Entry 5S5Z (X-ray diffraction, 2.55 A resolution); this record covers chains B and E of the 6 polymer chains in the assembly.

# Chain B
Name: Tubulin beta-2B chain
From: Bos taurus
UniProtKB: Q6B856 (TBB2B_BOVIN); the author numbering skips numbers that UniProt does not, so the offset changes along the chain: 1-42 = UniProt 1-42; 45-360 = UniProt 43-358; 369-455 = UniProt 359-445
Amino-acid sequence (445 residues; numbered 1 to 455; 10 numbers in that range are skipped by the numbering (no residue carries them; nothing is unmodelled there); the number before each row is that of its first residue):
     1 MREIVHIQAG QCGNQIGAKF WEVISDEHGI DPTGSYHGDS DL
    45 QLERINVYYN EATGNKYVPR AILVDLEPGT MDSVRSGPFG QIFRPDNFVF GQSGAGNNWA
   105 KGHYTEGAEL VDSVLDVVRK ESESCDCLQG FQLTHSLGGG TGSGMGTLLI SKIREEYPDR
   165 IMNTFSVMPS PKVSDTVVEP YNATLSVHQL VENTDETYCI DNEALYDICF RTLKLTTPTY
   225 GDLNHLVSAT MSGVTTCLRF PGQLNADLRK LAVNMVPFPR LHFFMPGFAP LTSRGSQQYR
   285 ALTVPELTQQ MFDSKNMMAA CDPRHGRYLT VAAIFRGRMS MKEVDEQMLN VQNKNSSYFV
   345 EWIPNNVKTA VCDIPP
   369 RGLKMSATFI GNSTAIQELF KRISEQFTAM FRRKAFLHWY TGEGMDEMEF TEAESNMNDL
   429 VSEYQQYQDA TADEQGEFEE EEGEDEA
Disordered / not traced: 248-249, 279-280, 438-455
Ion coordination: Mg2+: Gln11 (together with GDP); Ca2+: Glu113 (shared with 1 residue of chain C)
Ligand contacts:
  - AWD (N-(4-fluorophenyl)-4-methyl-piperazine-1-carboxamide), molecule 1: Pro173, Ser174, Pro175, Ser178, Thr180, Val181, Glu183, Pro184, Gln394, Ala397, Met398
  - AWD, molecule 2: Pro175, Lys176, Val177, Ser178, Asp179, Thr180, Val181
  - AWD, molecule 3: Lys176, Val177, Ser178, Asp179, Tyr210, Pro222, Thr223, Tyr224, Leu227
  - GDP (guanosine-5'-diphosphate): Gly10, Gln11, Cys12, Gln15, Ile16, Ala99, Asn101, Ser140, Gly142, Gly143, Gly144, Thr145, Gly146, Ser147, Val171, Pro173, Val177, Ser178, Glu183, Asn206, Leu209, Tyr224, Leu227, Asn228
UniProt features mapped onto this chain:
  - motif: Met1 to Ile4 (MREI motif)
  - binding site (GTP): Gln11, Glu71, Ser140, Gly144, Thr145, Gly146, Asn206, Asn228
  - binding site (Mg(2+)): Glu71
  - modified residue: Ser40 (Phosphoserine), Thr57 (Phosphothreonine), Lys60 (N6-acetyllysine), Ser174 (Phosphoserine), Thr287 (Phosphothreonine), Thr292 (Phosphothreonine), Arg320 (Omega-N-methylarginine), Glu448 (5-glutamyl polyglutamate)
  - cross-link (Glycyl lysine isopeptide (Lys-Gly)): Lys60 (interchain with G-Cter in ubiquitin), Lys326 (interchain with G-Cter in ubiquitin)
From the paper describing this entry:
  - binding site for AWD: Val177, Tyr210, Pro222, Thr223, Tyr224, Leu227

# Chain E
Name: Stathmin-4
From: Rattus norvegicus
UniProtKB: P63043 (STMN4_RAT); residues 5-145 here correspond to UniProt positions 49-189 (UniProt number = residue number + 44)
Amino-acid sequence (143 residues; each row starts with the number of its first residue):
     3 MADMEVIELN KCTSGQSFEV ILKPPSFDGV PEFNASLPRR RDPSLEEIQK KLEAAEERRK
    63 YQEAELLKHL AEKREHEREV IQKAIEENNN FIKMAKEKLA QKMESNKENR EAHLAAMLER
   123 LQEKDKHAEE VRKNKELKEE ASR
Disordered / not traced: 3-5, 29-43, 144-145
Sequence notes: initiating methionine (3); expression tag (4)
UniProt features mapped onto this chain:
  - modified residue: Ser46 (Phosphoserine)

# Chain B / chain E interface
Contacting residue pairs - 22 pairs, chain B then chain E:
  His107(B) with Lys75(E), hydrogen bond
  Tyr108(B) with His78(E), hydrogen bond; Glu79(E); Val82(E), hydrophobic
  Leu152(B) with Glu79(E)
  Ser155(B) with Leu72(E); Lys75(E); Arg76(E), hydrogen bond
  Lys156(B) with Arg76(E); Glu79(E), salt bridge
  Arg158(B) with Leu68(E)
  Glu159(B) with Leu69(E); Leu72(E); Arg76(E), salt bridge
  Pro162(B) with Glu65(E)
  Gln193(B) with Lys75(E)
  Glu411(B) with Val82(E); Ala86(E)
  Gly412(B) with Val82(E); Lys85(E); Ala86(E)
  Glu417(B) with His78(E), salt bridge
Other interface residues (no listed pair), chain B (16 interface residues in all): Thr109, Thr409, Gly410, Met413
Other interface residues (no listed pair), chain E (13 interface residues in all): Ile83, Glu89

# Summary
Chain B and chain E form an interface of 16 and 13 residues respectively; the contacts include 3 hydrogen
bonds and 3 salt bridges. Polar pairs include Lys156(B)-Glu79(E), Glu159(B)-Arg76(E) and Glu417(B)-His78(E).
Ligands of chain B: GDP and 3 copies of compound AWD. The paper reports a binding site for AWD at Val177(B),
Tyr210(B) and Pro222(B) among others.
Chain B is Tubulin beta-2B chain (Bos taurus) and chain E is Stathmin-4 (Rattus norvegicus); the structure,
Tubulin-Z2856434944-complex, was determined by X-ray diffraction together with 5S4L, 5S4M, 5S4N, 5S4O, 5S4P,
5S4Q and 52 further entries from the same study.
